Entry 7SOM (electron microscopy, 3.70 A resolution); this record covers chains JK and JL of the 200 polymer chains in the assembly.

Chain JK:
Name: Tubulin beta
Source organism: Chlamydomonas reinhardtii
Reference sequence: P04690 (TBB_CHLRE); residue numbers follow UniProt; this construct covers 1-443
Chain sequence (443 residues; row label = number of the first residue in the row):
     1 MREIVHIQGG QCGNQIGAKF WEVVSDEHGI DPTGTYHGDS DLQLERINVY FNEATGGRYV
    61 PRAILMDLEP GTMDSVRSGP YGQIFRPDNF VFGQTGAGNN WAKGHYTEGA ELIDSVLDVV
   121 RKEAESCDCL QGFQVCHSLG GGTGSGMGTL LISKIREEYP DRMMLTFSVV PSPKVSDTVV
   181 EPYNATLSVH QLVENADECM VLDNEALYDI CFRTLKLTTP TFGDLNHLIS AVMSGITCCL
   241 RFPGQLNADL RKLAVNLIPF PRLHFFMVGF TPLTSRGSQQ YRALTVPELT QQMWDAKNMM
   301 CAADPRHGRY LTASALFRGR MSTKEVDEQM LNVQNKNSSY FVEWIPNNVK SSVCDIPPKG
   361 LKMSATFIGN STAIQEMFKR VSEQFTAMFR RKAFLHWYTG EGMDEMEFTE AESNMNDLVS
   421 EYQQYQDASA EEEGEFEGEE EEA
Unresolved in the structure: 428-443
UniProt features mapped onto this chain:
  - binding site (GTP): Gln-11, Glu-69, Ser-138, Gly-142, Thr-143, Gly-144, Asn-204, Asn-226
  - binding site (Mg(2+)): Glu-69

Chain JL:
Name: Tubulin alpha
Source organism: Chlamydomonas reinhardtii
Reference sequence: P09204 (TBA1_CHLRE); residues 1-451 here = UniProt positions 1-451
Chain sequence (451 residues; each row starts with the number of its first residue):
     1 MREVISIHIG QAGIQVGNAC WELYCLEHGI QPDGQMPSDK TIGGGDDAFN TFFSETGAGK
    61 HVPRCIFLDL EPTVVDEVRT GTYRQLFHPE QLISGKEDAA NNFARGHYTI GKEIVDLALD
   121 RIRKLADNCT GLQGFLVFNA VGGGTGSGLG SLLLERLSVD YGKKSKLGFT VYPSPQVSTA
   181 VVEPYNSVLS THSLLEHTDV AVMLDNEAIY DICRRSLDIE RPTYTNLNRL IAQVISSLTA
   241 SLRFDGALNV DITEFQTNLV PYPRIHFMLS SYAPIISAEK AYHEQLSVAE ITNAAFEPAS
   301 MMVKCDPRHG KYMACCLMYR GDVVPKDVNA SVATIKTKRT IQFVDWCPTG FKCGINYQPP
   361 TVVPGGDLAK VQRAVCMISN STAIGEIFSR LDHKFDLMYA KRAFVHWYVG EGMEEGEFSE
   421 AREDLAALEK DFEEVGAESA EGAGEGEGEE Y
Unresolved in the structure: 38-46, 439-451
UniProt features mapped onto this chain:
  - active site: Glu-254
  - binding site (GTP): Gln-11, Glu-71, Gly-144, Thr-145, Thr-179, Asn-206, Asn-228
  - binding site (Mg(2+)): Glu-71
  - site: Tyr-451 (Involved in polymerization)
  - modified residue: Lys-40 (N6-acetyllysine)

Interface between chain JK and chain JL:
Residue-residue contacts (61):
  Gln-11(JK) with Asn-249(JL)
  Thr-95(JK) with Gln-133(JL)
  Gly-98(JK) with Glu-254(JL); Thr-257(JL), hydrogen bond (backbone-side chain)
  Asn-99(JK) with Glu-254(JL), hydrogen bond; Asn-258(JL); Lys-352(JL)
  Lys-103(JK) with Thr-253(JL)
  Glu-108(JK) with Lys-163(JL), salt bridge
  Val-175(JK) with Asn-329(JL); Val-332(JL), hydrophobic; Ala-333(JL)
  Ser-176(JK) with Thr-349(JL); Phe-351(JL), hydrogen bond (side chain-backbone); Cys-353(JL)
  Asp-177(JK) with Leu-248(JL); Lys-352(JL); Cys-353(JL), hydrogen bond (backbone-backbone)
  Thr-178(JK) with Phe-351(JL)
  Val-179(JK) with Asn-258(JL), hydrogen bond (backbone-side chain); Thr-349(JL), hydrogen bond (backbone-side chain); Gly-350(JL); Phe-351(JL); Lys-352(JL)
  Val-180(JK) with Thr-257(JL); Asn-258(JL)
  Glu-181(JK) with Thr-349(JL)
  Pro-182(JK) with Thr-349(JL)
  Tyr-208(JK) with Pro-325(JL), hydrogen bond (side chain-backbone); Lys-326(JL); Asn-329(JL), hydrogen bond
  Cys-211(JK) with Lys-326(JL)
  Pro-220(JK) with Lys-326(JL), hydrogen bond (backbone-side chain)
  Thr-221(JK) with Pro-325(JL); Lys-326(JL), hydrogen bond (backbone-side chain)
  Phe-222(JK) with Pro-325(JL)
  Leu-225(JK) with Lys-326(JL)
  Gln-384(JK) with Pro-348(JL); Thr-349(JL)
  Ala-387(JK) with Trp-346(JL)
  Met-388(JK) with Trp-346(JL); Pro-348(JL); Thr-349(JL)
  Arg-391(JK) with Tyr-262(JL), hydrogen bond (backbone-side chain); Trp-346(JL); Ala-437(JL), hydrogen bond (side chain-backbone); Glu-438(JL)
  Lys-392(JK) with Tyr-262(JL)
  Ala-393(JK) with Tyr-262(JL), hydrophobic; Trp-346(JL), hydrophobic
  Phe-394(JK) with Thr-257(JL); Asn-258(JL); Leu-259(JL); Val-260(JL); Pro-261(JL), hydrogen bond (backbone-backbone)
  His-396(JK) with Val-260(JL); Pro-261(JL), hydrogen bond (side chain-backbone); Tyr-262(JL); Pro-263(JL)
  Trp-397(JK) with Gln-256(JL), hydrogen bond (side chain-backbone); Val-260(JL), hydrogen bond (side chain-backbone)
Other interface residues (no listed pair), chain JK (36 interface residues in all): Glu-69, Gly-96, Ala-97, Asn-100, Lys-174, Thr-219, Leu-395
Other interface residues (no listed pair), chain JL (37 interface residues in all): Ala-247, Asp-251, Ala-314, Cys-315, Val-324, Lys-336, Cys-347, Tyr-357, Glu-434

Overview:
36 residues of chain JK and 37 residues of chain JL are in contact, with 16 hydrogen bonds and 1 salt bridge.
Polar pairs include Glu-108(JK)/Lys-163(JL), Gly-98(JK)/Thr-257(JL) and Asn-99(JK)/Glu-254(JL).
Chain JK is Tubulin beta and chain JL is Tubulin alpha, both from Chlamydomonas reinhardtii; the structure,
Ciliary C2 central pair apparatus isolated from Chlamydomonas reinhardtii, was determined by electron
microscopy.
